Entry 6WGF (electron microscopy, 7.70 A resolution (low resolution: residue-level contacts below are approximate; hydrogen-bond / salt-bridge calls are withheld)); this record covers chains 6 and 4 of the 6 polymer chains in the assembly.

[Chain 6]
Protein: DNA replication licensing factor MCM6
From: Saccharomyces cerevisiae
Notes: EC 3.6.4.12
Reference sequence: P53091 (MCM6_YEAST); residue numbers follow UniProt; this construct covers 1-1017
Chain sequence (1017 residues; numbered 1 to 1017; the number before each row is that of its first residue):
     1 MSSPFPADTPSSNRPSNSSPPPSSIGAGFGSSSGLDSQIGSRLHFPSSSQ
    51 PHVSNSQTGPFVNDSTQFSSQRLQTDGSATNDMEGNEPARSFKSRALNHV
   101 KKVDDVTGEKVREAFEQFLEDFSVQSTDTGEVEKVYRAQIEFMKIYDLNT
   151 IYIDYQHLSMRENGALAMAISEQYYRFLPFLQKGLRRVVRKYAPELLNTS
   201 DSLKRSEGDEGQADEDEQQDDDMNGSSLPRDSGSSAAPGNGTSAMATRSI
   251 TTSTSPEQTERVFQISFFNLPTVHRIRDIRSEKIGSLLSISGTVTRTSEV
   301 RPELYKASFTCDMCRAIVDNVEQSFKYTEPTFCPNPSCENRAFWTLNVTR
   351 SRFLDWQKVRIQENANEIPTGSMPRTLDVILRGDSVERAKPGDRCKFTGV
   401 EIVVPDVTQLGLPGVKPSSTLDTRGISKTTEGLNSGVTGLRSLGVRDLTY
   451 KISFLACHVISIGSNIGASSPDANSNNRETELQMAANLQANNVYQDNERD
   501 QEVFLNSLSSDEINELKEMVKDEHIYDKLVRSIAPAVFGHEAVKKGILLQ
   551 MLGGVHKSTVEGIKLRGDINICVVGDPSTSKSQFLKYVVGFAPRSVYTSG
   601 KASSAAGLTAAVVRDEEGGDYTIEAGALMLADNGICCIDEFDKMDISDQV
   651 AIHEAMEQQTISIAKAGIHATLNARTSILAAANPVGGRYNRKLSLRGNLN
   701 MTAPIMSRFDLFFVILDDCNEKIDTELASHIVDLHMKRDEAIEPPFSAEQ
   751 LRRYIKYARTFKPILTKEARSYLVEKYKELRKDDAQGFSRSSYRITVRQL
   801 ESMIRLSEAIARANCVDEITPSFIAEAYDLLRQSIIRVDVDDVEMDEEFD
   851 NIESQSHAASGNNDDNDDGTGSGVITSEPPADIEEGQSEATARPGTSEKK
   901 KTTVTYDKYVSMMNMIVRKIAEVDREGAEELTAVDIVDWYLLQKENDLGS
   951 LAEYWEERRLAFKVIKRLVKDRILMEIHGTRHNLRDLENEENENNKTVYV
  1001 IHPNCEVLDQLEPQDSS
Not modelled in the structure: 1-102, 124-133, 195-259, 306, 352, 406-449, 464-510, 835-1017
UniProt features mapped onto this chain:
  - motif: Ser707 to Asp710 (Arginine finger)
  - binding site (ATP): Gly575 to Ser582
  - modified residue: Ser78 (Phosphoserine), Ser249 (Phosphoserine), Ser372 (Phosphoserine), Thr766 (Phosphothreonine)
  - mutagenesis: Lys581 (K581A: Loss of MCM2-7 complex helicase activity)

[Chain 4]
Protein: DNA replication licensing factor MCM4
From: Saccharomyces cerevisiae
Notes: EC 3.6.4.12
Reference sequence: P30665 (MCM4_YEAST); numbering as in UniProt (aligned over 1-933)
Chain sequence (933 residues; row label = number of the first residue in the row):
     1 MSQQSSSPTKEDNNSSSPVVPNPDSVPPQLSSPALFYSSSSSQGDIYGRN
    51 NSQNLSQGEGNIRAAIGSSPLNFPSSSQRQNSDVFQSQGRQGRIRSSASA
   101 SGRSRYHSDLRSDRALPTSSSSLGRNGQNRVHMRRNDIHTSDLSSPRRIV
   151 DFDTRSGVNTLDTSSSSAPPSEASEPLRIIWGTNVSIQECTTNFRNFLMS
   201 FKYKFRKILDEREEFINNTTDEELYYIKQLNEMRELGTSNLNLDARNLLA
   251 YKQTEDLYHQLLNYPQEVISIMDQTIKDCMVSLIVDNNLDYDLDEIETKF
   301 YKVRPYNVGSCKGMRELNPNDIDKLINLKGLVLRSTPVIPDMKVAFFKCN
   351 VCDHTMAVEIDRGVIQEPARCERIDCNEPNSMSLIHNRCSFADKQVIKLQ
   401 ETPDFVPDGQTPHSISLCVYDELVDSCRAGDRIEVTGTFRSIPIRANSRQ
   451 RVLKSLYKTYVDVVHVKKVSDKRLDVDTSTIEQELMQNKVDHNEVEEVRQ
   501 ITDQDLAKIREVAAREDLYSLLARSIAPSIYELEDVKKGILLQLFGGTNK
   551 TFTKGGRYRGDINILLCGDPSTSKSQILQYVHKITPRGVYTSGKGSSAVG
   601 LTAYITRDVDTKQLVLESGALVLSDGGVCCIDEFDKMSDSTRSVLHEVME
   651 QQTISIAKAGIITTLNARSSILASANPIGSRYNPNLPVTENIDLPPPLLS
   701 RFDLVYLVLDKVDEKNDRELAKHLTNLYLEDKPEHISQDDVLPVEFLTMY
   751 ISYAKEHIHPIITEAAKTELVRAYVGMRKMGDDSRSDEKRITATTRQLES
   801 MIRLAEAHAKMKLKNVVELEDVQEAVRLIRSAIKDYATDPKTGKIDMNLV
   851 QTGKSVIQRKLQEDLSREIMNVLKDQASDSMSFNELIKQINEHSQDRVES
   901 SDIQEALSRLQQEDKVIVLGEGVRRSVRLNNRV
Not modelled in the structure: 1-176, 213-220, 286-291, 402-411, 442-457, 471-491, 681, 731-745, 780-794, 835-858, 929-933
UniProt features mapped onto this chain:
  - motif: Ser700 to Asp703 (Arginine finger)
  - binding site (ATP): Gly568 to Ser575
  - modified residue (Phosphoserine): Ser52, Ser56, Ser69
  - mutagenesis: Lys574 (K574A: Loss of MCM2-7 complex helicase activity)

[How chain 6 and chain 4 interact]
Contacting residue pairs (33):
  Tyr175(6) - Asn387(4)
  Tyr175(6) - Arg388(4)
  Arg277(6) - Asp425(4)
  Arg280(6) - Asp425(4)
  Ser281(6) - Asp393(4)
  Lys326(6) - Ile385(4)
  Thr370(6) - Arg428(4)
  Gly371(6) - Arg428(4)
  Gly371(6) - Ala429(4)
  Ser372(6) - Arg428(4)
  Pro374(6) - Ile662(4)
  Pro374(6) - Thr663(4)
  Arg375(6) - Asp425(4)
  Ile402(6) - Asn387(4)
  Tyr450(6) - Val338(4)
  Tyr450(6) - Ile339(4)
  Tyr450(6) - Pro340(4)
  Ile452(6) - Val338(4)
  Ser578(6) - Thr795(4)
  Thr579(6) - Thr795(4)
  Lys586(6) - Gln651(4)
  Tyr597(6) - Gln651(4)
  Lys601(6) - Ser643(4)
  Ala602(6) - Ser643(4)
  Glu624(6) - Ile662(4)
  Asp724(6) - Val775(4)
  Ala728(6) - Val771(4)
  Val732(6) - Lys767(4)
  Val732(6) - Leu770(4)
  Asp733(6) - Glu764(4)
  His735(6) - Ile762(4)
  His735(6) - Ile802(4)
  Lys737(6) - Lys550(4)
Also at the interface, not in a pair above, chain 6 (39 interface residues in all): Arg176, Thr295, Ser324, Arg360, Thr376, Val403, Asp576, Ser599, Val613, Asp717, Cys719, Ile731, Met736
Also at the interface, not in a pair above, chain 4 (36 interface residues in all): Ser335, Phe391, Ala392, Val424, His646, Lys658, Ala659, Gly660, Ala766, Tyr774, Arg778, Lys779, Leu798

[Overview]
39 residues of chain 6 face 36 of chain 4 across their interface. Curated annotation (UniProt) lists 8
ATP-binding residues and one mutagenesis site on chain 6; 8 ATP-binding residues and one mutagenesis site on
chain 4.
Chain 6 is DNA replication licensing factor MCM6 and chain 4 is DNA replication licensing factor MCM4, both
from Saccharomyces cerevisiae; the structure, Atomic model of mutant Mcm2-7 hexamer with Mcm6 WHD truncation,
was determined by electron microscopy together with 6WGC, 6WGG and 6WGI from the same study.
